PDB entry 6W6H | electron microscopy, 3.30 A resolution | chains C and N of the 7 polymer chains in the assembly

== Chain C ==
Protein: Chaperone protein ClpB
From: Mycobacterium tuberculosis
UniProt: P9WPD0 (CLPB_MYCTO); numbering as in UniProt (aligned over 1-848)
Amino-acid sequence (848 residues; row label = number of the first residue in the row):
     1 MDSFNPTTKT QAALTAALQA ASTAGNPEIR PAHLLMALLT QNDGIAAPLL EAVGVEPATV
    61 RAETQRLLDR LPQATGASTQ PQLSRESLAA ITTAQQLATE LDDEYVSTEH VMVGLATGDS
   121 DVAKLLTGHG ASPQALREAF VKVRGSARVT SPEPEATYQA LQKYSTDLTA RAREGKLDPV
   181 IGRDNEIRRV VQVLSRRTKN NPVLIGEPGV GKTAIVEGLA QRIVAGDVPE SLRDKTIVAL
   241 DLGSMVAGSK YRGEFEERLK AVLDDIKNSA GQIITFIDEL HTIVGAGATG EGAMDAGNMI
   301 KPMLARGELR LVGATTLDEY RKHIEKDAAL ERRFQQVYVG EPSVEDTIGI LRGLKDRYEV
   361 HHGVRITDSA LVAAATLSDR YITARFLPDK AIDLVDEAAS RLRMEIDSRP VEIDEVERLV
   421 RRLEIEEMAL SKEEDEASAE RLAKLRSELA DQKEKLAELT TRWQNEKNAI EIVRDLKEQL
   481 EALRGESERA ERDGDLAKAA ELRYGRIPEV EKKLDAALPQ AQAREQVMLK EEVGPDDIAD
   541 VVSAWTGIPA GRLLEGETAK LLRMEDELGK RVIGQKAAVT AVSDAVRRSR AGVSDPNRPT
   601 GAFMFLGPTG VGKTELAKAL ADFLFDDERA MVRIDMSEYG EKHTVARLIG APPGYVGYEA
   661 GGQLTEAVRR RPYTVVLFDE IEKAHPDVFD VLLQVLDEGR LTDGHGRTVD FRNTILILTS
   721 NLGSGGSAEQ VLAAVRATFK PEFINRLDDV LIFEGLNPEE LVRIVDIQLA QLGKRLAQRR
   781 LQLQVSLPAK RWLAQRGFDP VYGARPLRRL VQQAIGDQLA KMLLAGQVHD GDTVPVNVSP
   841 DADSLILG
Disordered / not traced: 1-158, 291-292, 479-527, 846-848
UniProt features mapped onto this chain:
  - binding site (ATP): Gly206 to Thr213, Gly607 to Thr614
Ligand contacts:
  - ATP-gamma-S (AGS; phosphothiophosphoric acid-adenylate ester), molecule 1: Asp178, Pro179, Val180, Ile181, Pro208, Gly209, Val210, Gly211, Lys212, Thr213, Ala214, Thr316, Ile350, Leu354, Pro388, Ile392
  - ATP-gamma-S (AGS), molecule 2: Ala329, Arg332, Arg333
  - ATP-gamma-S (AGS), molecule 3: Arg571, Val572, Ile573, Pro608, Thr609, Gly610, Val611, Gly612, Lys613, Thr614, Glu615, Glu680, Asn721, Leu756, Ile764, Gln768, Ala804, Arg805, Arg808
Reported in the primary citation:
  - mutagenesis - L18R, S22R, L88R, T92R: unchanged catalytic activity (ATP hydrolysis)
  - mutagenesis - R365A, D368R, E434K, E436R: unchanged catalytic activity (ClpB ATPase activity)
  - mutagenesis - R422A: abolished catalytic activity on refold a protein substrate
  - mutagenesis - L18R, L88R, R365A, D368R, E436R, L496A, Y504A: abolished catalytic activity
  - mutagenesis - E434K: decreased catalytic activity on aggregated luciferase reactivation
  - mutagenesis - Q11R, T15R: abolished expression
  - mutagenesis - S22R, T92R: decreased catalytic activity on aggregate luciferase reactivation
  - mutagenesis - R503A: unchanged catalytic activity

== Chain N ==
Protein: Substrate
From: Mycobacterium tuberculosis
Amino-acid sequence (31 residues; row label = number of the first residue in the row; X marks 31 residues of unknown identity (built as UNK)):
     1 XXXXXXXXXX XXXXXXXXXX XXXXXXXXXX X
Disordered / not traced: 27-31

== Interface between chain C and chain N ==
Interface residues of chain C (facing chain N), 9 residues: Lys250, Tyr251, Arg252, Ala288, Thr289, Gly290, Gly654, Tyr655, Val656

== Summary ==
Chain C and chain N make no direct contact in this assembly. Chain C binds 3 copies of ATP-gamma-S. The paper
reports that L18R, L88R and R365A of chain C, among others, abolish catalytic activity; Q11R and T15R of chain
C abolish expression; 14 substitutions were tested in all.
Chain C is Chaperone protein ClpB and chain N is Substrate, both from Mycobacterium tuberculosis; the
structure, The Mycobacterium tuberculosis ClpB disaggregase hexamer structure in conformation II in the
presence of DnaK chaperone ..., was determined by electron microscopy together with 6W6I, 6W6J and 6W6G from
the same study.
